Entry 2UVH (X-ray diffraction, 2.20 A resolution); this record covers chain A.

[Chain A]
Protein: Abc type periplasmic sugar-binding protein
Source organism: Yersinia enterocolitica
Sequence (408 residues; row label = number of the first residue in the row):
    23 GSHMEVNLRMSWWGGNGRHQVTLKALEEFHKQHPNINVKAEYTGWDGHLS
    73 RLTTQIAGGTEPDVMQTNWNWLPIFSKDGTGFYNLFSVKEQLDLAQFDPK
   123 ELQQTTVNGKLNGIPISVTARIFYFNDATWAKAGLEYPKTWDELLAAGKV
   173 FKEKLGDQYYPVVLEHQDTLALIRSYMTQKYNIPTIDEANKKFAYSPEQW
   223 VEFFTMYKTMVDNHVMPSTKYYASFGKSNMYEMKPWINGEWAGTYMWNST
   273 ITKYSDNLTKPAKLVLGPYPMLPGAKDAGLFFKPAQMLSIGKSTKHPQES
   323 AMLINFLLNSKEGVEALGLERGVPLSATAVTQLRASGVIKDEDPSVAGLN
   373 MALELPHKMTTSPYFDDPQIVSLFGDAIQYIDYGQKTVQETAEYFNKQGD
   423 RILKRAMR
Unresolved in the structure: 23-26
Residues lining bound ligands: alpha-D-galactopyranuronic acid (ADA): W35, R40, W67, N90, T141, R143, E187, Q189, D190, M268, W269, S271, T272, K275, Y276, K305, A307, Q308

[In short]
Chain A binds alpha-D-galactopyranuronic acid.
Chain A is Abc type periplasmic sugar-binding protein (Yersinia enterocolitica); the structure, Structure of a
periplasmic oligogalacturonide binding protein from Yersinia enterocolitica in complex with saturated
digalacturonic acid, was determined by X-ray diffraction together with 2UVG, 2UVJ and 2UVI from the same
study.
